Entry 7PAI (electron microscopy, 6.70 A resolution (low resolution: residue-level contacts below are approximate; hydrogen-bond / salt-bridge calls are withheld)); this record covers chains k and 3 of the 53 polymer chains in the assembly.

[Chain k]
Protein: 50S ribosomal protein L15
Organism: Mycoplasma pneumoniae M129
Reference sequence: Q50300 (RL15_MYCPN); numbering as in UniProt (aligned over 1-151)
Amino-acid sequence (151 residues; each row starts with the number of its first residue):
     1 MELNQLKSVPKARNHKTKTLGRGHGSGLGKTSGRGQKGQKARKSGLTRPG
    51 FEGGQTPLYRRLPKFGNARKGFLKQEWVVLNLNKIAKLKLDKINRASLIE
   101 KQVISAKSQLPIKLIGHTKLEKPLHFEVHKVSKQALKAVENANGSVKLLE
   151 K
Unresolved in the structure: 1-2, 151

[Chain 3]
Molecule: 23S ribosomal RNA
Organism: Mycoplasma pneumoniae M129
Sequence (2907 nucleotides; row label = number of the first residue in the row):
     1 UACAAUAAGUUACUAAGGGCUUAUGGUGGAUGCCUUGGCACUAAUAGGCG
    51 AUGAAGGACGUGUUAACCUGCGAUAAGCUUCGGGUAGGUGGUAAGAACCU
   101 CAGAUCCGGAGAUUUCCGAAUGGAGCAAUCCGGUAGUUGGAAACAGCUAU
   151 CAUUAAUUGAUGAAUAAAUAGUCAAUUAAAGCAAUACGUGGUGAAGUGAA
   201 ACAUCUCAGUAGCCACAGGAAAAGAAAACGAAUGUGAUUCCGUGUGUAGU
   251 GGCGAGCGAAAGCGGAACAGGCCAAACUUAUCAUUAGAUAGGGGUUGUAG
   301 GGCUUGCAAUGUGGACUUGAAAACGAUAGAAGAAGCUGUUGGAAAGCAGC
   351 GCGCAAAAGGGUGAUAGCCCCGUAUUUGAAAUUGUUUUCAUACCUAGCGA
   401 GAUCCCUGAGUAGCUCGGAAAACGUUAUUUUGAGUGAAUCUGCCCAGACC
   451 AUUGGGUAAGCCUAAAUACUAAUUAGUGACCGAUAGCGAAACAGUACCGU
   501 GAGGGAAAGGUGAAAAGAACCCAGAGAUGGGAGUGAAAUAGAUUCUGAAA
   551 CCAUAUGCCUACAACGUGUCAGAGCACAUUAAUGUGUGAUGGCGUGCGUU
   601 UUGAAGUAUGAGCCGGCGAGUUAUGAUAGCAAGCGUUAGUUAACCAGGAG
   651 AUGGGGAGCUGUAGCGAAAGCGAGUUUUAAAAGAGCGUUUGUUUGUUAUU
   701 AUAGACCCGAAACGGGUUGAGCUAGUCAUGAGCAGGUUGAAGGUUGAGUA
   751 ACAUCAACUGGAGGACCGAACCGACUCUCGUUGAAACGAUAGCGGAUGAC
   801 UUGUGAUUAGGGGUGAAAUUCCAAUCGAAAUCCGUGAUAGCUGGUUCUCG
   851 UCGAAAUAGCUUUAAGGCUAGCGUGAGAUCACAAAUAAGUGGAGGUAAAG
   901 CUACUGAAUGUAUGAUGGCGCCACCUAGGCGUACUGAAUACAAUUAAACU
   951 CUGAAUGCCAUUUAUUUUAUUCUCGCAGUCAGACAGUGGGGGAUAAGCUU
  1001 CAUUGUCAAGAGGGGAAGAGCCCAGAUCAUUAAAUAAGGUCCCCAAAAUA
  1051 UACUAAGUGGAAAAGGAUGUGAAAGUGCUAAAACAGCAAGGAUGUUGGCU
  1101 UAGAAGCAGCCAUCGUUUAAAGAGUGCGUAACAGCUCACUUGUCGAGUGU
  1151 UUUUGCGCCGAAGAUGUAACGGGGCUAAGUAUAUUACCGAAUUUAUGGAU
  1201 AAGAUUUAUAUCUUGUGGUAGACGAGCGUUGUAUUGGAGUUGAAGUCAAA
  1251 GCGUGAGCAUUGGUGGAUCCAAUACAAGUGAGAAUGCCGGCAUGAGUAAC
  1301 GCUUGGGAGUGAGAAUCUCCCAAACCGAUUGACUAAGGUUUCCUGGACCA
  1351 GGGUCGUCCUUCCAGGGUUAGUCUGGACCUAAGCUGAGGCUGAAAAGCGU
  1401 AGGCGAUGGACAACAGGUUAAUAUUCCUGUACUUACAGUUAGACUGAUGG
  1451 AGUGACAAAGAAGGUUUUCCACCCCCAUAAUUGGAUUUGGGGAUAAAUCA
  1501 UAAGGUGGUACAAUAGGCAAAUCCGUUGUGCAUAACAUUGAGUGAUGAUG
  1551 UCGAGUGAAUGAGUGAUCAAGUAGCGAAGGUGGUAUUAAUCAUGCUUUCA
  1601 AGAAAAGCUUCUAGGGUUAAUCUAGCUGUAACCAGUACCGAGAACGAACA
  1651 CACGUAGUCAAGGAGAGGAUCCUAAGGUUAGCGAGUGAACUAUAGCCAAG
  1701 GAACUCUGCAAAUUAACCCCGUAAGUUAGCGAGAAGGGGUGCUUAUGUAA
  1751 AAGUAAGCCGCAGUGAAGAACGAGGGGGGACUGUUUAACUAAAACACAAC
  1801 UCUAUGCCAAACCGUAAGGUGAUGUAUAUGGGGUGACACCUGCCCAGUGC
  1851 UGGAAGGUUAAAGAAGGAGGUUAGCGCAAGCGAAGCUUUUAACUGAAGCC
  1901 CCAGUGAACGGCGGCCGUAACUAUAACGGUCCUAAGGUAGCGAAAUUCCU
  1951 AGUCGGGUAAAUUCCGUCCCGCUUGAAUGGUGUAACCAUCUCUUGACUGU
  2001 CUCGGCUAUAGACUCGGUGAAAUCCAGGUACGGGUGAAGACACCCGUUAG
  2051 GCGCAACGGGACGGAAAGACCCCGUGAAGCUUUACUGUAGCUUAAUAUUG
  2101 AUCAGGACAUUAUCAUGUAGAGAAUAGGUAGGAGCAAUCGAUGCAAGUUC
  2151 GCUAGGACUUGUUGAUGCGAAAGGUGGAAUACUACCCUUGGUUGUGUGCU
  2201 GUUCUAAUUGGUAACUGUUAUCCAGUUUCAAGACAGUGUUAGGUGGGCAG
  2251 UUUGACUGGGGCGGUCGCCUCCUAAAAGGUAACGGAGGCGUACAAAGGUA
  2301 CCUUCAGUACGGUUGGAAAUCGUAUGUAGAGUGUAAUGGUGUAAGGGUGC
  2351 UUGACUGUGAGACAUACAGGUCGAACAGGUGAGAAAUCAGGUCAUAGUGA
  2401 UCCGGUGGUCCAGUAUGGAAUGGCCAUCGCUCAACGGAUAAAAGCUACUC
  2451 CGGGGAUAACAGGCUGAUACUGCCCAAGAGUUCAUAUCGACGGCAGUGUU
  2501 UGGCACCUCGAUGUCGACUCAUCUCAUCCUCGAGCUGAAGCAGGUUCGAA
  2551 GGGUUCGGCUGUUCGCCGAUUAAAGAGAUACGUGAGUUGGGUUCAAACCG
  2601 UCGUGAGACAGGUUGGUCCCUAUCUAUUGUGCCCGUAGGAAGAUUGAAGA
  2651 GUGUUGCUUCUAGUACGAGAGGACCGAAGCGAGGACACCUCUUAUGCUCC
  2701 AGUUGUAGCGCCAGCUGCACCGCUGGGUAGUAACGUGUCUAUUAGAUAAA
  2751 CGCUGAAAGCAUCUAAGUGUGAAACUAUCUCAAAGAUUAAUCUUCCCAUU
  2801 UCGCAAGAAAGUAAGAGCCGUCAAAGACGAUGACGUUGAUAGGUUACAGG
  2851 UGUAAGCAUAGUGAUAUGUUGAGCUGAGUAAUACUAAUUGCUCGAGGACU
  2901 UAUUGGA
Unresolved in the structure: 1-7, 923-927, 1560-1569, 2901-2907

[Interface between chain k and chain 3]
Contacting residue pairs (159):
  Gln-5(k) / U1234(3)
  Leu-6(k) / U1234(3)
  Leu-6(k) / U1235(3)
  Leu-6(k) / U1273(3)
  Lys-7(k) / U1273(3)
  Ser-8(k) / U1273(3)
  Ser-8(k) / A1274(3)
  Val-9(k) / U1273(3)
  Val-9(k) / A1274(3)
  Arg-13(k) / A1274(3)
  Arg-13(k) / C1275(3)
  His-15(k) / G629(3)
  His-15(k) / U696(3)
  His-15(k) / U697(3)
  Lys-16(k) / U697(3)
  Lys-16(k) / A698(3)
  Lys-16(k) / G1224(3)
  Lys-16(k) / A1225(3)
  Thr-17(k) / A698(3)
  Lys-18(k) / G620(3)
  Lys-18(k) / A1222(3)
  Lys-18(k) / C1223(3)
  Leu-20(k) / G620(3)
  Gly-21(k) / G620(3)
  Gly-21(k) / U845(3)
  Gly-21(k) / U846(3)
  Arg-22(k) / A619(3)
  Arg-22(k) / G620(3)
  Arg-22(k) / U846(3)
  Arg-22(k) / G1280(3)
  Gly-23(k) / U846(3)
  Gly-23(k) / C847(3)
  Gly-23(k) / U848(3)
  His-24(k) / U846(3)
  His-24(k) / U848(3)
  Gly-25(k) / U848(3)
  Gly-25(k) / C849(3)
  Ser-26(k) / U848(3)
  Ser-26(k) / C849(3)
  Gly-29(k) / U846(3)
  Lys-30(k) / U845(3)
  Lys-30(k) / U846(3)
  Thr-31(k) / U845(3)
  Thr-31(k) / G1221(3)
  Ser-32(k) / G1221(3)
  Gly-33(k) / A977(3)
  Gly-33(k) / G978(3)
  Gly-33(k) / G1221(3)
  Gly-33(k) / A1222(3)
  Arg-34(k) / G620(3)
  Arg-34(k) / C706(3)
  Arg-34(k) / G978(3)
  Arg-34(k) / G1221(3)
  Gly-35(k) / G978(3)
  Gly-35(k) / U979(3)
  Gly-35(k) / G1221(3)
  Gln-36(k) / U600(3)
  Gln-36(k) / U979(3)
  Lys-37(k) / U600(3)
  Lys-37(k) / U601(3)
  Lys-37(k) / G843(3)
  Gly-38(k) / G866(3)
  Gly-38(k) / G867(3)
  Gln-39(k) / A200(3)
  Gln-39(k) / G840(3)
  Gln-39(k) / G866(3)
  Gln-39(k) / G867(3)
  Lys-40(k) / G867(3)
  Lys-40(k) / C868(3)
  Ala-41(k) / C706(3)
  Arg-42(k) / G840(3)
  Arg-42(k) / C841(3)
  Arg-42(k) / U842(3)
  Lys-43(k) / C707(3)
  Lys-43(k) / A839(3)
  Ser-44(k) / A705(3)
  Ser-44(k) / A839(3)
  Leu-46(k) / U700(3)
  Leu-46(k) / A701(3)
  Arg-48(k) / A255(3)
  Pro-49(k) / A701(3)
  Phe-51(k) / A200(3)
  Glu-52(k) / G867(3)
  Glu-52(k) / C868(3)
  Gly-53(k) / U861(3)
  Gly-53(k) / G866(3)
  Gly-53(k) / G867(3)
  Gly-54(k) / U861(3)
  Gln-55(k) / C860(3)
  Gln-55(k) / U861(3)
  Gln-55(k) / G867(3)
  Gln-55(k) / A2366(3)
  Gln-55(k) / G2436(3)
  Leu-58(k) / C2367(3)
  Leu-58(k) / A2368(3)
  Arg-60(k) / G254(3)
  Arg-60(k) / U2401(3)
  Arg-61(k) / C2367(3)
  Arg-61(k) / A2400(3)
  Arg-61(k) / U2401(3)
  Arg-61(k) / G2436(3)
  Leu-62(k) / U2401(3)
  Pro-63(k) / U2401(3)
  Pro-63(k) / C2402(3)
  Lys-64(k) / C253(3)
  Lys-64(k) / C2402(3)
  Lys-64(k) / C2403(3)
  Phe-65(k) / A667(3)
  Gly-66(k) / A667(3)
  Asn-67(k) / G249(3)
  Asn-67(k) / A667(3)
  Asn-67(k) / G2423(3)
  Ala-68(k) / A667(3)
  Ala-68(k) / G2422(3)
  Ala-68(k) / G2423(3)
  Arg-69(k) / A2412(3)
  Arg-69(k) / G2413(3)
  Lys-70(k) / G249(3)
  Lys-70(k) / G2422(3)
  Lys-70(k) / G2423(3)
  Gly-71(k) / A248(3)
  Gly-71(k) / G249(3)
  Gly-71(k) / U2414(3)
  Phe-72(k) / A248(3)
  Phe-72(k) / U2414(3)
  Leu-73(k) / A248(3)
  Lys-74(k) / G666(3)
  Lys-74(k) / A668(3)
  Lys-74(k) / A669(3)
  Lys-74(k) / G670(3)
  Asn-81(k) / A663(3)
  Asn-83(k) / U689(3)
  Lys-84(k) / U637(3)
  Lys-84(k) / G661(3)
  Ile-85(k) / U637(3)
  Lys-87(k) / U637(3)
  Leu-88(k) / U637(3)
  Lys-101(k) / U637(3)
  Val-103(k) / U637(3)
  Ser-105(k) / A657(3)
  Ser-105(k) / G658(3)
  Ala-106(k) / A657(3)
  Lys-113(k) / C671(3)
  Lys-113(k) / G672(3)
  Ile-115(k) / A663(3)
  Ile-115(k) / G672(3)
  Ile-115(k) / A673(3)
  Gly-116(k) / A663(3)
  Gly-116(k) / A673(3)
  His-117(k) / A673(3)
  Lys-130(k) / C671(3)
  Val-131(k) / G672(3)
  Ser-132(k) / G672(3)
  Ser-132(k) / A673(3)
  Lys-133(k) / C671(3)
  Lys-133(k) / G672(3)
  Gln-134(k) / G672(3)
  Gln-134(k) / A673(3)
  Gln-134(k) / G674(3)
Also at the interface, not in a pair above, chain k (84 interface residues in all): Ala-12, Thr-19, Thr-47, Thr-56, Val-79, Lys-107, Gln-109, Ala-135
Also at the interface, not in a pair above, chain 3 (89 interface residues in all): U247, G262, C630, A631, G656, U662, G709, U838, U869, A1220, U1279, C2411, C2424

[Summary]
Chain k and chain 3 form an interface of 84 and 89 residues respectively.
Here chain k is 50S ribosomal protein L15 and chain 3 is 23S ribosomal RNA, both from Mycoplasma pneumoniae
M129. Entry 7PAI (70S ribosome with P-site tRNA in Mycoplasma pneumoniae cells) was determined by electron
microscopy together with 7OOC, 7OOD, 7P6Z, 7PAH, 7PAJ, 7PAK and 23 further entries from the same study.
